PDB entry 3RL8 | X-ray diffraction, 2.20 A resolution | chains B and F of the 6 polymer chains in the assembly

[Chain B]
Name: Disks large homolog 1
Organism: Homo sapiens
UniProtKB: Q12959 (DLG1_HUMAN); residues 315-410 here = UniProt positions 315-410
Chain sequence (105 residues; row label = number of the first residue in the row):
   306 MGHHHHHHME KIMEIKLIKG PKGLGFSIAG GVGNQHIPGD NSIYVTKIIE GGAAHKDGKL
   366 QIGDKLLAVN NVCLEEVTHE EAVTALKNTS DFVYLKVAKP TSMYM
Unresolved in the structure: 306-315, 406-410
Construct notes: expression tag (306-314)
Swiss-Prot annotation at these positions:
  - modified residue: Y399 (Phosphotyrosine)
From the paper describing this entry:
  - mutagenesis - Q340P (Kd 9.80 uM): decreased binding to APC-C11
  - specificity-determining residues: Q340

[Chain F]
Name: 11-mer peptide from Adenomatous polyposis coli protein
UniProtKB: P25054 (APC_HUMAN); residue numbers follow UniProt; this construct covers 2833-2843
Chain sequence (11 residues; row label = number of the first residue in the row):
  2833 RHSGSYLVTS V
Unresolved in the structure: 2833-2837
Swiss-Prot annotation at these positions:
  - motif: T2841 to V2843 (PDZ-binding)
From the paper describing this entry:
  - mutagenesis - V2843DEL: abolished binding to Disks large homolog 1 (chain B)
  - mutagenesis - V2843DEL: abolished binding to PDZ1/PDZ2

[How chain B and chain F interact]
Pairs across the interface (11):
  G328(B) - V2843(F)
  L329(B) - V2843(F)  hydrogen bond (backbone-backbone)
  G330(B) - V2843(F)  hydrogen bond (backbone-backbone)
  F331(B) - S2842(F)
  F331(B) - V2843(F)  hydrogen bond (backbone-backbone)
  S332(B) - T2841(F)
  S332(B) - S2842(F)  hydrogen bond
  I333(B) - T2841(F)  hydrogen bond (backbone-backbone)
  H384(B) - T2841(F)
  V388(B) - T2841(F)
  K392(B) - S2842(F)
Other interface residues (no listed pair), chain B (12 interface residues in all): K352, I354, L391
Other interface residues (no listed pair), chain F (4 interface residues in all): V2840
From the paper, about this interface:
  - pairs named by the authors: L329(B)-V2843(F) (backbone contact), G330(B)-V2843(F) (backbone contact), F331(B)-V2843(F) (backbone contact), I333(B)-T2841(F) (backbone contact), H384(B)-T2841(F) (hydrogen bond), V388(B)-T2841(F) (hydrophobic contact), L391(B)-V2843(F)
  - interface residues, chain F: V2843(F)

[Summary]
Chain B and chain F form an interface of 12 and 4 residues respectively; the contacts include 5 hydrogen
bonds. Polar contacts include G330(B)-V2843(F), S332(B)-S2842(F) and L329(B)-V2843(F). The authors report
backbone contacts between L329(B) and V2843(F), G330(B) and V2843(F) and F331(B) and V2843(F) among others; a
hydrogen bond between H384(B) and T2841(F); a hydrophobic contact between V388(B) and T2841(F). From the
paper: Q340P of chain B reduces binding to APC-C11; the interface residue V2843(F).
Chain B is Disks large homolog 1 (Homo sapiens) and chain F is an 11-mer peptide from Adenomatous polyposis
coli protein; the structure, Crystal structure of hDLG1-PDZ2 complexed with APC, was determined by X-ray
diffraction (same publication as 3RL7).
